Entry 6ZY3 (electron microscopy, 3.30 A resolution); this record covers chains F and G of the 12 polymer chains in the assembly.

== Chain F (and G) ==
Name: Toluene tolerance protein Ttg2A
Source organism: Escherichia coli 909945-2
Notes: chain G of this document is another copy of the same molecule, construct and numbering; everything in this record applies to it too
UniProtKB: V0AC37 (V0AC37_ECOLX); residues 1-269 here = UniProt positions 1-269
Chain sequence (269 residues; each row starts with the number of its first residue):
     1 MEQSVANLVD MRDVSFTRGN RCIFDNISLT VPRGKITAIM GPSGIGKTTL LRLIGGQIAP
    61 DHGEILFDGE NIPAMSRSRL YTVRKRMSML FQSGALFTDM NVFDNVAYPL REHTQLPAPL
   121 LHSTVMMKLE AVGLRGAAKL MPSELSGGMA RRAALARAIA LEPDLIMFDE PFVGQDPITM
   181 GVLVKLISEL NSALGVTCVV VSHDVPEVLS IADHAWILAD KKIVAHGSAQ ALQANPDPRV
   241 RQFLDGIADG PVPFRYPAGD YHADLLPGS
Not modelled in the structure: 1-6, 268-269 (chain G: 1-5, 268-269)
What the authors report for this chain:
  - mutagenesis - E170A, H203A: decreased catalytic activity on ATPase
  - mutagenesis - Y256D, H262D: unchanged catalytic activity (ATPase and transport activity)
  - mutagenesis - Y256D, H262D: unchanged growth in response to chlorpromazine
  - mutagenesis - E144A, S146A, R151A: decreased catalytic activity (ATPase activities)
  - mutagenesis - S146A, R151A: abolished growth in response to chlorpromazine

== Chain F / chain G interface ==
Residue-residue contacts (69):
  Pro42(F) - Asp176(G)
  Ser43(F) - Asp176(G)  hydrogen bond
  His122(F) - Asp264(G)  hydrogen bond (side chain-backbone)
  Ser123(F) - Leu265(G)
  Met126(F) - Asp264(G)
  Met127(F) - Tyr261(G)
  Glu130(F) - Arg255(G)  salt bridge
  Glu130(F) - Tyr261(G)
  Ala131(F) - Arg255(G)
  Gly133(F) - Phe254(G)
  Gly133(F) - Arg255(G)
  Gly133(F) - Tyr256(G)
  Arg135(F) - Ala258(G)  hydrogen bond (side chain-backbone)
  Arg135(F) - Gly259(G)  hydrogen bond (side chain-backbone)
  Arg135(F) - Asp260(G)  hydrogen bond (side chain-backbone)
  Arg135(F) - Tyr261(G)
  Arg135(F) - Asp264(G)  salt bridge
  Gly136(F) - Tyr256(G)
  Gly136(F) - Ala258(G)
  Ala137(F) - Tyr256(G)
  Leu140(F) - Tyr256(G)
  Arg152(F) - Phe254(G)  hydrogen bond (side chain-backbone)
  Val173(F) - Val173(G)
  Val173(F) - Gly174(G)
  Gly174(F) - Val173(G)
  Gly174(F) - His203(G)
  Gln175(F) - His203(G)  hydrogen bond (backbone-side chain)
  Asp176(F) - Pro42(G)
  Asp176(F) - Ser43(G)  hydrogen bond
  Asp176(F) - His203(G)
  Pro177(F) - His203(G)
  Pro177(F) - Val205(G)  hydrophobic
  Pro177(F) - Phe243(G)
  Pro177(F) - Gly246(G)
  Ile178(F) - Pro42(G)  hydrophobic
  Ile178(F) - Gln242(G)
  Ile178(F) - Phe243(G)  hydrophobic
  Ile178(F) - Ile247(G)
  Gly181(F) - Ala248(G)
  Val182(F) - Ala248(G)  hydrophobic
  Val182(F) - Phe254(G)  hydrophobic
  Lys185(F) - Ala248(G)
  His203(F) - Gly174(G)
  His203(F) - Gln175(G)  hydrogen bond (side chain-backbone)
  His203(F) - Pro177(G)
  Gln242(F) - Ile178(G)
  Phe243(F) - Pro177(G)  hydrophobic
  Phe243(F) - Ile178(G)  hydrophobic
  Gly246(F) - Pro177(G)
  Ala248(F) - Lys185(G)
  Val252(F) - Ile178(G)  hydrophobic
  Phe254(F) - Val182(G)  hydrophobic
  Phe254(F) - Lys185(G)
  Arg255(F) - Glu130(G)  salt bridge
  Arg255(F) - Gly133(G)
  Tyr256(F) - Gly133(G)  hydrogen bond (backbone-backbone)
  Tyr256(F) - Gly136(G)
  Tyr256(F) - Ala137(G)
  Tyr256(F) - Leu140(G)
  Ala258(F) - Arg135(G)
  Tyr261(F) - Met126(G)
  Tyr261(F) - Met127(G)
  Tyr261(F) - Glu130(G)
  Tyr261(F) - Arg135(G)
  Asp264(F) - His122(G)  hydrogen bond (backbone-side chain)
  Asp264(F) - Met126(G)
  Asp264(F) - Arg135(G)  salt bridge
  Leu265(F) - Ser123(G)
  Leu265(F) - Met127(G)  hydrophobic
Other interface residues (no listed pair), chain F (43 interface residues in all): Val132, Met149, Glu189, Ile247, Pro257, Gly259, Leu266
Other interface residues (no listed pair), chain G (42 interface residues in all): Ala131, Val132, Arg152, Gly181, Leu266, Pro267

== Summary ==
43 residues of chain F and 42 residues of chain G are in contact, with 11 hydrogen bonds and 4 salt bridges.
Polar contacts include Glu130(F)-Arg255(G), Arg135(F)-Asp264(G) and Ser43(F)-Asp176(G). From the paper: E144A,
S146A and R151A of chain F reduce catalytic activity (ATPase activities); E170A and H203A of chain F reduce
catalytic activity on ATPase; 7 substitutions were tested in all.
Chain F and chain G are both Toluene tolerance protein Ttg2A (Escherichia coli 909945-2); the structure,
Cryo-EM structure of MlaFEDB in complex with phospholipid, was determined by electron microscopy, deposited
together with 6ZY2, 6ZY4 and 6ZY9.
